8XZG - chains B and G of the 5 polymer chains in the assembly; structure by electron microscopy, 3.20 A resolution.

== Chain B ==
Molecule: Guanine nucleotide-binding protein G(I)/G(S)/G(T) subunit beta-1
Organism: Homo sapiens
Reference sequence: P62873 (GBB1_HUMAN); residues 2-340 here = UniProt positions 2-340
Chain sequence (339 residues; numbered 2 to 340; the number before each row is that of its first residue):
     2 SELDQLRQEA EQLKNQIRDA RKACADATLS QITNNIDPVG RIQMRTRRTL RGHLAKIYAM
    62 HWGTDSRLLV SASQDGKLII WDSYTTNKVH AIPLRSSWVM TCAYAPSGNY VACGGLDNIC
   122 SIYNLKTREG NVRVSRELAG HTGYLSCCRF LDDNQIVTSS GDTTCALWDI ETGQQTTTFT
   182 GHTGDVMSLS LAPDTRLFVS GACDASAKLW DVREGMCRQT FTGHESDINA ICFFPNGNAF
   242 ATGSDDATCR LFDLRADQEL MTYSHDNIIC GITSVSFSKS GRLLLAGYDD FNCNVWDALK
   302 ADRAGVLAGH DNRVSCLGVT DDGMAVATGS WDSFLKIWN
Disordered / not traced: 33-39, 340
UniProt features mapped onto this chain:
  - modified residue: Ser2 (N-acetylserine), His266 (Phosphohistidine)
  - natural variant: Leu30 (L30F: In MRD42; uncertain significance), Arg52 (R52G: In MRD42), Gly64 (G64V: In MRD42), Asp76 (D76E: In MRD42; D76G: In MRD42), Gly77 (G77S: In MRD42), Lys78 (K78R: In MRD42), Ile80 (I80N: In MRD42; I80T: In MRD42), His91 (H91R: In MRD42; uncertain significance), Ala92 (A92T: In MRD42), Pro94 (P94S: In MRD42), Leu95 (L95P: In MRD42), Arg96 (R96L: In MRD42), 5 further natural variant entries in UniProt

== Chain G ==
Molecule: Guanine nucleotide-binding protein G(I)/G(S)/G(O) subunit gamma-2
Organism: Homo sapiens
Reference sequence: P59768 (GBG2_HUMAN); residues 1-71 here = UniProt positions 1-71
Chain sequence (71 residues; row label = number of the first residue in the row):
     1 MASNNTASIA QARKLVEQLK MEANIDRIKV SKAAADLMAY CEAHAKEDPL LTPVPASENP
    61 FREKKFFCAI L
Disordered / not traced: 1-4, 63-71
UniProt features mapped onto this chain:
  - modified residue: Ala2 (N-acetylalanine), Cys68 (Cysteine methyl ester)
  - lipidation: Cys68 (S-geranylgeranyl cysteine)

== Interface between chain B and chain G ==
Contacting residue pairs - 72 pairs, chain B then chain G:
  Leu4(B) with Ile9(G)
  Leu7(B) with Ile9(G); Ala12(G), hydrophobic
  Glu10(B) with Val16(G)
  Ala11(B) with Leu19(G)
  Leu14(B) with Leu19(G), hydrophobic; Lys20(G)
  Gln17(B) with Ala23(G)
  Ile18(B) with Ala23(G), hydrophobic; Arg27(G)
  Ala21(B) with Arg27(G)
  Cys25(B) with Arg27(G); Ile28(G); Lys29(G); Val30(G), hydrogen bond (backbone-backbone)
  Ala26(B) with Val30(G), hydrophobic
  Asp27(B) with Lys29(G); Val30(G); Ser31(G), hydrogen bond
  Ala28(B) with Val30(G)
  Leu30(B) with Ala34(G), hydrophobic; Met38(G)
  Gln32(B) with Met38(G)
  Ile43(B) with Leu50(G)
  Met45(B) with Leu50(G), hydrophobic
  Arg48(B) with Arg62(G)
  Arg49(B) with Phe61(G), hydrogen bond (side chain-backbone)
  Ser84(B) with Phe61(G)
  Tyr85(B) with Pro60(G); Phe61(G), hydrophobic
  Met217(B) with Met21(G), hydrophobic
  Cys218(B) with Gln18(G), hydrogen bond (backbone-side chain); Met21(G)
  Arg219(B) with Glu22(G)
  Gln220(B) with Ile25(G)
  Thr221(B) with Glu22(G), hydrogen bond
  Phe235(B) with Leu37(G), hydrophobic; Tyr40(G), hydrophobic; Cys41(G), hydrophobic
  Pro236(B) with Tyr40(G)
  Asn237(B) with Leu37(G); Tyr40(G)
  Asp254(B) with Ala33(G); Leu37(G)
  Arg256(B) with Arg27(G); Ile28(G); Asp36(G), salt bridge
  Ala257(B) with Arg27(G); Ile28(G)
  Asp258(B) with Arg27(G), salt bridge
  Leu261(B) with Val30(G), hydrophobic; Leu37(G), hydrophobic
  Ser279(B) with Asp48(G), hydrogen bond
  Lys280(B) with Glu47(G); Asp48(G)
  Ser281(B) with Tyr40(G); Cys41(G); His44(G); Asp48(G), hydrogen bond
  Gly282(B) with Cys41(G), hydrogen bond (backbone-side chain)
  Arg283(B) with Cys41(G); Leu51(G)
  Leu300(B) with Cys41(G), hydrophobic
  Asp323(B) with Pro49(G)
  Gly324(B) with Pro49(G); Leu50(G)
  Met325(B) with Pro49(G), hydrophobic; Glu58(G); Pro60(G)
  Ala326(B) with Phe61(G), hydrophobic
  Val327(B) with Leu50(G), hydrophobic
  Ile338(B) with Phe61(G), hydrophobic
Other interface residues (no listed pair), chain B (52 interface residues in all): Glu3, Lys15, Arg22, Trp63, Leu252, Leu284, Val320
Other interface residues (no listed pair), chain G (35 interface residues in all): Arg13, Asp26, Val54

== In short ==
52 residues of chain B face 35 of chain G across their interface, with 8 hydrogen bonds and 2 salt bridges.
Polar contacts include Arg256(B)-Asp36(G), Asp258(B)-Arg27(G) and Asp27(B)-Ser31(G).
Chain B is Guanine nucleotide-binding protein G(I)/G(S)/G(T) subunit beta-1 and chain G is Guanine
nucleotide-binding protein G(I)/G(S)/G(O) subunit gamma-2, both from Homo sapiens; the structure, Cryo-EM
structure of the [Pyr1]-apelin-13-bound human APLNR-Gi complex, was determined by electron microscopy (same
publication as 8XZF, 8XZH, 8XZI and 8XZJ).
